4KSA - chains A and D of the 4 polymer chains in the assembly; structure by X-ray diffraction, 2.70 A resolution.

# Chain A (and D)
Protein: Malonyl-CoA decarboxylase
Source organism: Rhodopseudomonas palustris
Notes: EC 4.1.1.9; chain D of this document is another copy of the same molecule, construct and numbering; everything in this record applies to it too
UniProtKB: Q6NCB2 (Q6NCB2_RHOPA); numbering as in UniProt (aligned over 8-451)
Amino-acid sequence (453 residues; each row starts with the number of its first residue):
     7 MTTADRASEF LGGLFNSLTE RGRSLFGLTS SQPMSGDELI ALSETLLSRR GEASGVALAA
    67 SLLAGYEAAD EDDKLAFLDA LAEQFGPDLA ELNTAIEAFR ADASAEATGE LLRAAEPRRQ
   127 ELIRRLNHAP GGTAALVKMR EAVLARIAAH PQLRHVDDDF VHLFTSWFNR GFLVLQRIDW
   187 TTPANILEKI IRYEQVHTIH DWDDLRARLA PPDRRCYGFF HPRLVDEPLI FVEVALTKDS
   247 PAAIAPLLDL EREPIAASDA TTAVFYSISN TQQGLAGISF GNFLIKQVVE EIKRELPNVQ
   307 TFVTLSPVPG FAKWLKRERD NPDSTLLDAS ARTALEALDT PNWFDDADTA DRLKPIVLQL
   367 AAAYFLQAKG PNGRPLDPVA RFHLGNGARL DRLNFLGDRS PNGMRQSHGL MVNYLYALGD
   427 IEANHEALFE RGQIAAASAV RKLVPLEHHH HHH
Disordered / not traced: 7, 30-36, 452-459 (chain D: 7-38, 452-459)
Differences from the reference sequence: initiating methionine (7); expression tag (452-459)
Modified residues: Mse7 (selenomethionine); Mse40, Mse145, Mse410, Mse417 (selenomethionine; parent Met)
What the authors report for this chain:
  - catalytic residues: S312, H389 (by similarity / conservation)

# Chain A / chain D interface
Contacting residue pairs (23):
  R29(A) - T187(D)
  W186(A) - A190(D)
  W186(A) - N191(D)  hydrogen bond (backbone-backbone)
  W186(A) - E194(D)  hydrogen bond
  W186(A) - W208(D)  hydrophobic
  T187(A) - P189(D)
  T187(A) - N191(D)
  T188(A) - P189(D)
  T188(A) - A190(D)  hydrogen bond (backbone-backbone)
  P189(A) - T187(D)
  P189(A) - T188(D)
  P189(A) - P189(D)  hydrophobic
  A190(A) - W186(D)
  A190(A) - T188(D)  hydrogen bond (backbone-backbone)
  A190(A) - L193(D)  hydrophobic
  N191(A) - W186(D)  hydrogen bond (backbone-backbone)
  N191(A) - T187(D)
  L193(A) - A190(D)  hydrophobic
  E194(A) - W186(D)  hydrogen bond
  E194(A) - R212(D)  salt bridge
  W208(A) - W186(D)  hydrophobic
  W208(A) - W208(D)
  R212(A) - E194(D)  salt bridge

# In short
11 residues of chain A face 10 of chain D across their interface; the contacts include 6 hydrogen bonds and 2
salt bridges. Polar contacts include E194(A)-R212(D), W186(A)-E194(D) and W186(A)-N191(D). The paper reports
catalytic residues S312(A) and H389(A).
Both chains are Malonyl-CoA decarboxylase (Rhodopseudomonas palustris). Entry 4KSA (Crystal Structure of
Malonyl-CoA decarboxylase from Rhodopseudomonas palustris, Northeast Structural Genomics Consortium Target
RpR127) was determined by X-ray diffraction together with 4KS9, 4KSF and 2YGW from the same study.
